Entry 7TXW (X-ray diffraction, 2.17 A resolution); this record covers chains H and A of the 3 polymer chains in the assembly.

== Chain H ==
Name: Fab fragment of monoclonal antibody 1G2 heavy chain
From: Mus musculus
Notes: antibody fragment or engineered binder
Chain sequence (219 residues; numbered 1 to 219; the number before each row is that of its first residue):
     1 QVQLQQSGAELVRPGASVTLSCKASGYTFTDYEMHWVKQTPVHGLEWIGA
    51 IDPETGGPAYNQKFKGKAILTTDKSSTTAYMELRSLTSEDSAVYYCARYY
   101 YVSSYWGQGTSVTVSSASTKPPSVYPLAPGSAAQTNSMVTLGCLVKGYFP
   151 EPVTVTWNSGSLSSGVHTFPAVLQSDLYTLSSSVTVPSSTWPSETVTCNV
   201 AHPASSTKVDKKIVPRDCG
Disordered / not traced: 218-219
Cystine bridges: Cys22-Cys96, Cys143-Cys198

== Chain A ==
Name: Ookinete surface protein P25
From: Plasmodium falciparum 3D7
Reference sequence: Q7KQL2 (Q7KQL2_PLAF7); residue numbers follow UniProt; this construct covers 23-193
Chain sequence (171 residues; row label = number of the first residue in the row):
    23 KVTVDTVCKRGFLIQMSGHLECKCENDLVLVNEETCEEKVLKCDEKTVNK
    73 PCGDFSKCIKIDGNPVSYACKCNLGYDMVNNVCIPNECKNVTCGNGKCIL
   123 DTSNPVKTGVCSCNIGKVPNVQDQNKCSKDGETKCSLKCLKENETCKAVD
   173 GIYKCDCKDGFIIDNESSICT
Disordered / not traced: 109-193
Cystine bridges: Cys30-Cys44, Cys46-Cys58, Cys65-Cys80, Cys74-Cys92, Cys94-Cys105

== Interface between chain H and chain A ==
Residue-residue contacts (12):
  Asp31(H) with Lys31(A), salt bridge; Arg32(A), hydrogen bond (backbone-side chain)
  Tyr32(H) with Arg32(A); Glu47(A), hydrogen bond
  Arg98(H) with Glu47(A), salt bridge
  Tyr100(H) with Arg32(A); Leu50(A), hydrophobic; Glu59(A); Glu60(A), hydrogen bond (side chain-backbone)
  Tyr101(H) with Glu60(A)
  Val102(H) with Asn48(A)
  Ser104(H) with Asn48(A), hydrogen bond
Interface residues without a listed pair, chain H (8 interface residues in all): Thr28
Interface residues without a listed pair, chain A (8 interface residues in all): Val29
From the paper, about this interface:
  - epitope / paratope residues, chain A: Arg32(A)

== Overview ==
The chain H/chain A interface involves 8 residues from each chain, with 4 hydrogen bonds and 2 salt bridges.
Among the polar pairs are Asp31(H)-Lys31(A), Arg98(H)-Glu47(A) and Asp31(H)-Arg32(A). From the paper: the
epitope/paratope residue Arg32(A).
Chain H is Fab fragment of monoclonal antibody 1G2 heavy chain (Mus musculus) and chain A is Ookinete surface
protein P25 (Plasmodium falciparum 3D7); the structure, Crystal structure of the complex of the malaria sexual
stage protein and vaccine target Pfs25 with ..., was determined by X-ray diffraction.
